Entry 1LOJ (X-ray diffraction, 1.90 A resolution); this record covers chains A and G of the 7 polymer chains in the assembly.

Chain A (and G):
Protein: small nuclear ribonucleoprotein homolog (Sm-like)
Source organism: Methanothermobacter thermautotrophicus str. Delta H
Notes: chain G of this document is another copy of the same molecule, construct and numbering; everything in this record applies to it too
Reference sequence: O26745 (RUXX_METTH); residue numbers follow UniProt; this construct covers 1-81
Chain sequence (87 residues; numbered 1 to 87; the number before each row is that of its first residue):
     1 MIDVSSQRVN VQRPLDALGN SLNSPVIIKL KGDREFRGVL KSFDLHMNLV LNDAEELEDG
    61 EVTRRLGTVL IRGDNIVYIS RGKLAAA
Not modelled in the structure: 1-8, 85-87 (chain G: 1-9, 85-87)
Differences from the reference sequence: cloning artifact (81-87)
Ligand contacts:
  - uridine-5'-monophosphate (U): His-46, Asn-48, Arg-72, Gly-73, Asp-74
  - uridine (URI): Leu-45, His-46, Met-47
From the paper describing this entry:
  - binding site for uridine-5'-monophosphate: Leu-45, His-46, Asn-48, Arg-72, Asp-74
  - binding site for (4S)-2-methyl-2,4-pentanediol: Ser-21

Chain A / chain G interface:
Contacting residue pairs (44):
  Leu-30(A) / Val-77(G)  hydrophobic
  Arg-34(A) / Lys-29(G)
  Arg-34(A) / Tyr-78(G)
  Phe-36(A) / Tyr-78(G)  hydrophobic
  Lys-41(A) / Val-11(G)
  Ser-42(A) / Gln-12(G)  hydrogen bond (side chain-backbone)
  Ser-42(A) / Pro-14(G)
  Phe-43(A) / Arg-13(G)  hydrogen bond (backbone-side chain)
  Phe-43(A) / Pro-14(G)
  Asp-44(A) / Leu-15(G)
  Asn-48(A) / Pro-14(G)
  Asn-48(A) / Leu-15(G)
  Asn-48(A) / Met-47(G)
  Val-50(A) / Pro-14(G)  hydrophobic
  Arg-64(A) / Ile-27(G)
  Arg-64(A) / Glu-35(G)  salt bridge
  Arg-64(A) / Arg-37(G)
  Arg-64(A) / Tyr-78(G)
  Arg-65(A) / Lys-83(G)
  Leu-66(A) / Tyr-78(G)
  Leu-66(A) / Ser-80(G)  hydrogen bond (backbone-side chain)
  Leu-66(A) / Gly-82(G)
  Gly-67(A) / Gly-82(G)
  Thr-68(A) / Ser-80(G)
  Thr-68(A) / Arg-81(G)  hydrogen bond (backbone-backbone)
  Val-69(A) / Tyr-78(G)  hydrophobic
  Val-69(A) / Ile-79(G)
  Leu-70(A) / Pro-14(G)
  Leu-70(A) / Leu-18(G)  hydrophobic
  Leu-70(A) / Met-47(G)  hydrophobic
  Leu-70(A) / Tyr-78(G)
  Leu-70(A) / Ile-79(G)  hydrogen bond (backbone-backbone)
  Ile-71(A) / Val-77(G)
  Arg-72(A) / Lys-31(G)
  Arg-72(A) / His-46(G)  hydrogen bond (side chain-backbone)
  Arg-72(A) / Met-47(G)
  Arg-72(A) / Gly-73(G)  hydrogen bond (side chain-backbone)
  Arg-72(A) / Asp-74(G)
  Arg-72(A) / Ile-76(G)
  Arg-72(A) / Val-77(G)  hydrogen bond (backbone-backbone)
  Asp-74(A) / Lys-31(G)  salt bridge
  Asn-75(A) / Lys-31(G)  hydrogen bond
  Asn-75(A) / Ile-76(G)  hydrogen bond (side chain-backbone)
  Asn-75(A) / Val-77(G)
Also at the interface, not in a pair above, chain A (22 interface residues in all): Leu-49, Glu-56

In short:
22 residues of chain A face 23 of chain G across their interface, with 10 hydrogen bonds and 2 salt bridges.
Polar contacts include Arg-64(A)/Glu-35(G), Asp-74(A)/Lys-31(G) and Ser-42(A)/Gln-12(G). Chain A binds
uridine-5'-monophosphate and uridine. From the paper: a binding site for uridine-5'-monophosphate at
Leu-45(A), His-46(A) and Asn-48(A) among others; a binding site for (4S)-2-methyl-2,4-pentanediol at
Ser-21(A).
Chain A and chain G are both small nuclear ribonucleoprotein homolog (Sm-like) (Methanothermobacter
thermautotrophicus str. Delta H); the structure, Crystal structure of a Methanobacterial Sm-like archaeal
protein (SmAP1) bound to uridine-5'-monophosphate (UMP), was determined by X-ray diffraction (same publication
as 1JBM, 1LNX and 1JRI).
